6NUD - chains J and U of the 12 polymer chains in the assembly; structure by electron microscopy, 3.50 A resolution.

Chain J:
Name: CRISPR system single-strand-specific deoxyribonuclease Cas10/Csm1 (subtype III-A)
Source organism: Streptococcus thermophilus
Notes: EC 3.1.-.-, 2.7.7.-
UniProtKB: A0A0A7HFE1 (CAS10_STRTR); residues 1-758 here = UniProt positions 1-758
Sequence (758 residues; numbered 1 to 758; the number before each row is that of its first residue):
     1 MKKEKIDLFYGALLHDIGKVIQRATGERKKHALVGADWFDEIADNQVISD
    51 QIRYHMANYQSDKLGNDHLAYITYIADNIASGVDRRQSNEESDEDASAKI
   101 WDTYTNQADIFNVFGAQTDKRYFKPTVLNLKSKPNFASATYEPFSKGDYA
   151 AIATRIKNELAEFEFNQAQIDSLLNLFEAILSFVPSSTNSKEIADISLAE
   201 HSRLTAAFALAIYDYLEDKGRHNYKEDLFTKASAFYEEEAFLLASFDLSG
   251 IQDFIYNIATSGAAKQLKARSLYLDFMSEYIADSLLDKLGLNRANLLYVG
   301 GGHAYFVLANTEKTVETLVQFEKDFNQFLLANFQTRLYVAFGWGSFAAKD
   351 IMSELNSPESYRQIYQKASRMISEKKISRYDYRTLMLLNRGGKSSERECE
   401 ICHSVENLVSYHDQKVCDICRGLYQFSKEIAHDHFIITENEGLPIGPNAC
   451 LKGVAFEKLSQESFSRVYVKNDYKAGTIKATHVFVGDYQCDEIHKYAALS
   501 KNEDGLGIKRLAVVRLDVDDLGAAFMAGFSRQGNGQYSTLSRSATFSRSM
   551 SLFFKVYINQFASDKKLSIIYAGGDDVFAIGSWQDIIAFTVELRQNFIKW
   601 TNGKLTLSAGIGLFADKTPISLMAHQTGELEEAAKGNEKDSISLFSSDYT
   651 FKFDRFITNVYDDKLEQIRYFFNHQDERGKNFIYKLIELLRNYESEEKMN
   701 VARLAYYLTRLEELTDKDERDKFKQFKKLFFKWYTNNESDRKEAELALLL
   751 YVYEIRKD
Disordered / not traced: 1-2, 83-96, 758
Small-molecule neighbours: ATP (adenosine-5'-triphosphate): Tyr298, His303, Tyr305, Asp517, Val518, Asp519, Asp520, Leu521, Gly522, Ser547, Met550, Asp575, Lys639
From the paper describing this entry:
  - catalytic residues: Asp16 (proposed by the authors, not directly observed)
  - allosteric site: Gln266, Arg397, His412, Tyr424, Lys495, Lys617
  - binding site for ATP: Tyr298, His303, Leu521, Asp575

Chain U:
Molecule: target ssRNA
Source organism: Streptococcus thermophilus
Sequence (49 nucleotides; each row starts with the number of its first residue; numbers below 1 keep their minus sign (G-5 is residue -5)):
    -5 GGGAAUAAGUGAACAGAAUUAAACAGUUACGAAAAAAAAAAAGGGUACC
Disordered / not traced: -5 to 0, 29-43

How chain J and chain U interact:
Residue-residue contacts - 13 pairs, chain J then chain U:
  Lys617(J) with A28(U), phosphate contact
  Glu677(J) with U22(U), hydrogen bond to the sugar; A23(U), hydrogen bond to the base
  Arg678(J) with G20(U), salt bridge to the phosphate; U22(U), sugar contact
  Lys680(J) with A23(U), base contact
  Asn681(J) with A23(U), base contact
  Glu713(J) with A19(U), phosphate contact
  Leu714(J) with C18(U), sugar contact; A19(U), phosphate contact
  Arg756(J) with C24(U), salt bridge to the phosphate
  Lys757(J) with C24(U), phosphate contact; G25(U), phosphate contact
Interface residues without a listed pair, chain J (10 interface residues in all): Gly679

In short:
The interface between chain J and chain U involves 10 residues on one side and 8 on the other, with 2 hydrogen
bonds and 2 salt bridges. Polar pairs include Glu677(J)-A23(U), Glu677(J)-U22(U) and Arg678(J)-G20(U). The
paper reports the catalytic residue Asp16(J); a binding site for ATP at Tyr298(J), His303(J) and Leu521(J)
among others.
Chain J is CRISPR system single-strand-specific deoxyribonuclease Cas10/Csm1 (subtype III-A) and chain U is
target ssRNA, both from Streptococcus thermophilus; the structure, Small conformation of ssRNA-bound
CRISPR_Csm complex, was determined by electron microscopy (same publication as 6NUE).
